Entry 7KKJ (X-ray diffraction, 2.05 A resolution); this record covers chain A.

[Chain A]
Molecule: Synthetic nanobody mNb6
Source organism: synthetic construct
Notes: antibody fragment or engineered binder
Amino-acid sequence (125 residues; each row starts with the number of its first residue):
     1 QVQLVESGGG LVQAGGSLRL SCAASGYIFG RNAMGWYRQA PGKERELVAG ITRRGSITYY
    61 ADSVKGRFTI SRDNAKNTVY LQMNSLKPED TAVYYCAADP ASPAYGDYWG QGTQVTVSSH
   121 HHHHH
Disordered / not traced: 119-125
Disulfide bonds: C22-C96

[Summary]
Chain A is Synthetic nanobody mNb6 (synthetic construct); the structure, Structure of anti-SARS-CoV-2 Spike
nanobody mNb6, was determined by X-ray diffraction (same publication as 7KKK and 7KKL).
